7F6D - chains B and A of the 8 polymer chains in the assembly; structure by electron microscopy, 3.85 A resolution.

# Chain B (and A)
Protein: HerA
Source organism: Deinococcus radiodurans R1
Notes: chain A of this document is another copy of the same molecule, construct and numbering; everything in this record applies to it too
Reference sequence: Q9RW32 (Q9RW32_DEIRA); numbering as in UniProt (aligned over 1-618)
Amino-acid sequence (618 residues; each row starts with the number of its first residue):
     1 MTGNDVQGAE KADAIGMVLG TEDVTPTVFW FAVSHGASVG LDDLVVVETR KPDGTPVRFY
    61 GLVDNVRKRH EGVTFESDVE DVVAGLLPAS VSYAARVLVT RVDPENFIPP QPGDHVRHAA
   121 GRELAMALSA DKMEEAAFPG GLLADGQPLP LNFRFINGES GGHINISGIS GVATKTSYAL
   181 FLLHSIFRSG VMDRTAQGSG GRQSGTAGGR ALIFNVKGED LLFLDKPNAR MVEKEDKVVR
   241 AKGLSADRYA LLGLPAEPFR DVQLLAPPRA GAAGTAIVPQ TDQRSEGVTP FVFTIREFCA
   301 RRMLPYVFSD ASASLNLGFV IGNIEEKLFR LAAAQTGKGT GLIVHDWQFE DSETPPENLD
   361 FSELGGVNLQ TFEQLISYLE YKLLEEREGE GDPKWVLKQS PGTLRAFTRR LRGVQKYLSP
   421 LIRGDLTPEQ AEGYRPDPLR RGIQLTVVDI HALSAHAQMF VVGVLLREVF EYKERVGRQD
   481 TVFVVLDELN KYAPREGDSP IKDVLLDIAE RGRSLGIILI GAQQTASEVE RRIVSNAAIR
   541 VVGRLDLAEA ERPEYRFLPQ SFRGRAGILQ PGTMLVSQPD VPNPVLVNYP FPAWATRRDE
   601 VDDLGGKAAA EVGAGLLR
Disordered / not traced: 1-11, 276-282, 336-375, 388-406, 599-618

# How chain B and chain A interact
Contacting residue pairs (61):
  Met17(B) with Glu80(A)
  Val18(B) with Glu80(A)
  Leu19(B) with Glu76(A); Ser77(A); Glu80(A)
  Gly20(B) with Arg69(A); His70(A), hydrogen bond (backbone-backbone); Glu80(A)
  Thr21(B) with Arg69(A), hydrogen bond (backbone-side chain); Val73(A)
  Asp23(B) with Arg67(A); Arg69(A), salt bridge
  Val24(B) with Lys68(A)
  Thr25(B) with Asn65(A); Val66(A), hydrogen bond (side chain-backbone); Arg67(A)
  Pro26(B) with Val66(A)
  Thr27(B) with Gly564(A)
  Ala32(B) with Ser77(A)
  Pro52(B) with Gly36(A)
  Arg67(B) with Glu76(A), salt bridge
  Glu71(B) with Asp78(A)
  Ser92(B) with Glu76(A), hydrogen bond; Ser77(A)
  Tyr93(B) with Ser77(A)
  Ala94(B) with Glu76(A)
  Arg101(B) with Gln570(A)
  Glu105(B) with Gln570(A)
  Phe107(B) with Gly40(A); Leu41(A), hydrogen bond (backbone-backbone); Arg565(A); Ile568(A), hydrophobic
  Ile108(B) with Ser38(A)
  Pro109(B) with Val66(A), hydrophobic; Lys68(A), hydrogen bond (backbone-side chain); Tyr93(A)
  Pro110(B) with Lys68(A)
  Gln111(B) with Lys68(A), hydrogen bond
  Pro112(B) with Lys68(A); Val91(A), hydrophobic
  Lys132(B) with Gln570(A); Pro571(A)
  Gly201(B) with Gln283(A)
  Arg302(B) with Arg409(A)
  Phe319(B) with Leu315(A), hydrophobic
  Glu326(B) with Thr408(A); Arg409(A), hydrogen bond (backbone-side chain)
  Phe329(B) with Arg409(A)
  Glu474(B) with Tyr417(A), hydrogen bond; Ser454(A)
  Glu510(B) with Lys491(A)
  Arg511(B) with Tyr417(A), hydrogen bond; Ser454(A); Ala455(A); His456(A)
  Ser535(B) with Glu528(A)
  Arg556(B) with Glu551(A)
  Pro579(B) with Ile169(A), hydrophobic
  Asp580(B) with Val172(A); Arg544(A), hydrogen bond (backbone-side chain)
  Pro582(B) with Leu547(A)
Other interface residues (no listed pair), chain B (46 interface residues in all): Glu22, Thr100, Phe155, Gly200, Glu325, Arg330, Asn583
Other interface residues (no listed pair), chain A (46 interface residues in all): Val39, Phe75, Ala84, Ser170, Gly171, Lys242, Ala548, Gly567, Leu586

# Overview
The chain B/chain A interface involves 46 residues from each chain; the contacts include 11 hydrogen bonds and
2 salt bridges. Polar contacts include Asp23(B)-Arg69(A), Arg67(B)-Glu76(A) and Thr21(B)-Arg69(A).
Both chains are HerA (Deinococcus radiodurans R1). Entry 7F6D (Reconstruction of the HerA-NurA complex from
Deinococcus radiodurans) was determined by electron microscopy.
